Entry 6OW3 (X-ray diffraction, 2.77 A resolution); this record covers chains F and H of the 9 polymer chains in the assembly.

Chain F:
Molecule: RNA polymerase sigma factor SigA
Organism: Thermus thermophilus
Reference sequence: Q72L95 (SIGA_THET2); residues 1-423 here = UniProt positions 1-423
Amino-acid sequence (423 residues; each row starts with the number of its first residue):
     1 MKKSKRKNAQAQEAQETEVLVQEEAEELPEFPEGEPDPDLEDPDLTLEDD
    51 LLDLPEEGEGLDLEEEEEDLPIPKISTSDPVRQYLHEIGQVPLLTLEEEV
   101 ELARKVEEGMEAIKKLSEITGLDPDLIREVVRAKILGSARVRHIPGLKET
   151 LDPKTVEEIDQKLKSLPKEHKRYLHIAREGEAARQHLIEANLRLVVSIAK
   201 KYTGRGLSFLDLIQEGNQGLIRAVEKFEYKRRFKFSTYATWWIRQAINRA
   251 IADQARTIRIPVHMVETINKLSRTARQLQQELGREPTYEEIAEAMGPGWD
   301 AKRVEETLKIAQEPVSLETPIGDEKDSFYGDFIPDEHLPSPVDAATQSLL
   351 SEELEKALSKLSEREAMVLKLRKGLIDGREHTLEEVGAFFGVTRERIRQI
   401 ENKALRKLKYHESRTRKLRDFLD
Unresolved in the structure: 1-77
Differences from the reference sequence: conflict Thr46 (Ala in Q72L95)
Curated features (UniProtKB/Swiss-Prot):
  - DNA-binding region: Leu383 to Asn402 (H-T-H motif)
  - region: Ser78 to Ile113 (Sigma-70 factor domain-1)
  - motif: Asp211 to Gln214 (Interaction with polymerase core subunit RpoC)

Chain H:
Molecule: 27-nt DNA strand
Sequence (27 nucleotides; each row starts with the number of its first residue; note: 3 numbers in that range are skipped by the numbering (no residue carries them; nothing is unmodelled there); a row labelled like 11A-11E holds insertion residues (11A, then the next letters in order)):
     1 TATAATGGGAG
11A-11E CTGGA
    15 TCTGATGCAGG
Unresolved in the structure: 11A-11E, 23-25

Interface between chain F and chain H:
Residue-residue contacts (46; chain F residue first):
  Asp79(F) with DG8(H), hydrogen bond to the base
  Val81(F) with DG8(H), base contact
  Arg82(F) with DG8(H), hydrogen bond to the base; DG9(H), base contact
  Leu85(F) with DG7(H), base contact; DG8(H), base contact
  His86(F) with DG7(H), base contact
  Ile88(F) with DG7(H), sugar contact
  Gly89(F) with DG7(H), base contact
  Leu93(F) with DT6(H), base contact
  Glu99(F) with DT6(H), base contact
  Ala190(F) with DT6(H), base contact
  Asn191(F) with DT6(H), hydrogen bond to the base
  Arg193(F) with DT6(H), phosphate contact; DG7(H), hydrogen bond to the base
  Leu194(F) with DA5(H), sugar contact; DT6(H), hydrogen bond to the base
  Val196(F) with DG7(H), sugar contact; DG8(H), sugar contact
  Ser197(F) with DT6(H), sugar contact; DG7(H), hydrogen bond to the phosphate
  Lys200(F) with DG8(H), salt bridge to the phosphate; DG9(H), salt bridge to the phosphate
  Phe209(F) with DG8(H), sugar contact
  Lys226(F) with DT1(H), base contact; DA2(H), hydrogen bond to the base
  Phe227(F) with DA2(H), base contact
  Glu228(F) with DA2(H), hydrogen bond to the base
  Arg231(F) with DA2(H), hydrogen bond to the base
  Phe233(F) with DA2(H), base contact; DT3(H), sugar contact; DA4(H), phosphate contact
  Lys234(F) with DA4(H), hydrogen bond to the phosphate; DA5(H), salt bridge to the phosphate
  Ser236(F) with DA4(H), sugar contact; DA5(H), hydrogen bond to the phosphate; DT6(H), base contact
  Thr237(F) with DA2(H), phosphate contact; DT3(H), sugar contact; DA4(H), hydrogen bond to the phosphate; DA5(H), base contact
  Tyr238(F) with DT1(H), base contact; DA2(H), stacking on the base
  Thr240(F) with DA5(H), hydrogen bond to the base
  Trp241(F) with DT1(H), sugar contact
  Arg244(F) with DA5(H), base contact
Interface residues without a listed pair, chain F (31 interface residues in all): Leu192, Trp242

In short:
The interface between chain F and chain H involves 31 residues on one side and 9 on the other; the contacts
include 13 hydrogen bonds, 3 salt bridges and 1 aromatic stacking contact. Polar contacts include
Asp79(F)-DG8(H), Arg82(F)-DG8(H) and Asn191(F)-DT6(H).
Here chain F is RNA polymerase sigma factor SigA (Thermus thermophilus) and chain H is a 27-nt DNA strand.
Entry 6OW3 (X-ray crystal structure of a bacterial reiterative transcription complex of pyrG promoter variant
-1T) was determined by X-ray diffraction together with 6OVR, 6OVY, 6OY5, 6OY6, 6OY7, 6P70 and 6P71 from the
same study.
